Entry 7O73 (electron microscopy, 3.40 A resolution); this record covers chains M and T of the 30 polymer chains in the assembly.

== Chain M ==
Name: Transcription initiation factor IIB
Organism: Saccharomyces cerevisiae (strain ATCC 204508 / S288c)
Reference sequence: P29055 (TF2B_YEAST); residues 1-345 here = UniProt positions 1-345
Chain sequence (352 residues; numbered 1 to 352; the number before each row is that of its first residue):
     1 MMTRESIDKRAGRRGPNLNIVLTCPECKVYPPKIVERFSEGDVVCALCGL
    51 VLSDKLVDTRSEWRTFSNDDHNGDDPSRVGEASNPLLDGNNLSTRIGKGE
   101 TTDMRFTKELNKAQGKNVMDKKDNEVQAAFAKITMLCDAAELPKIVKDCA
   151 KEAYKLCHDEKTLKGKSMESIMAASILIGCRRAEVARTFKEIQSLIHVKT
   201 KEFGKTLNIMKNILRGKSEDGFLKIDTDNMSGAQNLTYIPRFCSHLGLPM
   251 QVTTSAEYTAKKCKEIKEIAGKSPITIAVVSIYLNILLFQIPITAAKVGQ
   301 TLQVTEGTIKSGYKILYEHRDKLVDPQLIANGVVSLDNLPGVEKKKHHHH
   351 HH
Not modelled in the structure: 1-13, 59-77, 222-223, 343-352
Construct notes: expression tag (346-352)
Metal / ion sites: Zn2+: Cys24, Cys27, Cys45, Cys48

== Chain T ==
Molecule: Template DNA
Sequence (106 nucleotides; numbered 1 to 106; the number before each row is that of its first residue):
     1 TGACACAGCGCAGTTGTGCTATGATATTTTTATGTATGTACAACACACAT
    51 CGGAGGTGAATCGAACGTTCCATAGCTATTATATACACAGCGTGCTACTG
   101 TTCTCG
Not modelled in the structure: 1-31, 97-106

== How chain M and chain T interact ==
Contacting residue pairs (18):
  Lys112(M) - DA64(T)  salt bridge to the phosphate
  Lys112(M) - DA65(T)  phosphate contact
  Lys116(M) - DA65(T)  salt bridge to the phosphate
  Lys164(M) - DA74(T)  phosphate contact
  Lys164(M) - DG75(T)  salt bridge to the phosphate
  Gly165(M) - DG75(T)  phosphate contact
  Gly165(M) - DC76(T)  phosphate contact
  Glu202(M) - DT77(T)  phosphate contact
  Gly271(M) - DC86(T)  sugar contact
  Lys272(M) - DC86(T)  phosphate contact
  Lys272(M) - DA87(T)  salt bridge to the phosphate
  Ser273(M) - DC86(T)  phosphate contact
  Ser273(M) - DA87(T)  hydrogen bond to the phosphate
  Thr276(M) - DA87(T)  hydrogen bond to the phosphate
  Gln303(M) - DC88(T)  phosphate contact
  Val304(M) - DC88(T)  phosphate contact
  Thr305(M) - DC88(T)  hydrogen bond to the phosphate
  Thr308(M) - DC88(T)  hydrogen bond to the phosphate
Other interface residues (no listed pair), chain M (14 interface residues in all): Lys166
Other interface residues (no listed pair), chain T (11 interface residues in all): DG63, DA89

== Overview ==
Chain M and chain T form an interface of 14 and 11 residues respectively; the contacts include 4 hydrogen
bonds and 4 salt bridges. Polar pairs include Ser273(M)-DA87(T), Thr276(M)-DA87(T) and Thr305(M)-DC88(T).
Cys24(M), Cys27(M), Cys45(M) and Cys48(M) coordinate Zn2+.
Here chain M is Transcription initiation factor IIB (Saccharomyces cerevisiae (strain ATCC 204508 / S288c))
and chain T is Template DNA. Entry 7O73 (Yeast RNA polymerase II transcription pre-initiation complex with
closed distorted promoter DNA) was determined by electron microscopy, deposited together with 7O4I, 7O4J,
7O4K, 7O4L, 7O72 and 7O75.
